7A11 - chain A; structure by X-ray diffraction, 1.65 A resolution.

Chain A:
Molecule: L, D-transpeptidase 2
Source organism: Mycobacterium tuberculosis (strain ATCC 25618 / H37Rv)
Notes: EC 2.3.2.-
UniProt: I6Y9J2 (LDT2_MYCTU); residue numbers follow UniProt; this construct covers 150-408
Amino-acid sequence (259 residues; numbered 150 to 408; the number before each row is that of its first residue):
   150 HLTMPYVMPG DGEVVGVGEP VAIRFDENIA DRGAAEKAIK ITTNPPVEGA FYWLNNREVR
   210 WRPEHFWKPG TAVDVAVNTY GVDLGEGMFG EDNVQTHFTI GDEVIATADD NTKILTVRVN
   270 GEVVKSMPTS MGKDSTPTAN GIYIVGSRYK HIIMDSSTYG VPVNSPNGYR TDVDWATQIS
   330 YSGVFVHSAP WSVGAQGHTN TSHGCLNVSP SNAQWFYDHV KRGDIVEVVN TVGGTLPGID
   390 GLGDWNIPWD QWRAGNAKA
Glycans and other covalent adducts: propane-1-thiol (XL3) linked to C354
Ligand contacts: propane-1-thiol (XL3): Y318, S331, G332, V333, H352, G353

In short:
Covalently linked propane-1-thiol: at C354.
Chain A is L, D-transpeptidase 2 (Mycobacterium tuberculosis (strain ATCC 25618 / H37Rv)); the structure, LppS
with covalent adduct derived from 1E, was determined by X-ray diffraction together with 7A0Z, 7A10, 7A1C and
7A1E from the same study.
